Entry 8OI1 (X-ray diffraction, 2.95 A resolution); this record covers chains A and G of the 28 polymer chains in the assembly.

[Chain A]
Molecule: Proteasome subunit alpha type-2
From: Saccharomyces cerevisiae
Reference sequence: P23639 (PSA2_YEAST); residue numbers follow UniProt; this construct covers 1-250
Sequence (250 residues; numbered 1 to 250; the number before each row is that of its first residue):
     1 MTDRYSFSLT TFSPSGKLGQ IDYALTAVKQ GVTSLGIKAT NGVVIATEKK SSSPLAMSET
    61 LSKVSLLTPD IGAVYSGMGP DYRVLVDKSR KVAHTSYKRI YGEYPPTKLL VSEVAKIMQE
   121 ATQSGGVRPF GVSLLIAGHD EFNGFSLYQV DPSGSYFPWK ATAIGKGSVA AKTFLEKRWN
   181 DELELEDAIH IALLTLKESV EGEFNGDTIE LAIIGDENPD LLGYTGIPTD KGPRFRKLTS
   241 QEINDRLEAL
UniProt features mapped onto this chain:
  - cross-link: Lys108 (Glycyl lysine isopeptide (Lys-Gly) (interchain with G-Cter in ubiquitin))

[Chain G]
Molecule: Proteasome subunit alpha type-1
From: Saccharomyces cerevisiae
Reference sequence: P21243 (PSA1_YEAST); residues -8 to 243 here correspond to UniProt positions 1-252 (UniProt number = residue number + 9)
Sequence (252 residues; row label = number of the first residue in the row; numbers below 1 keep their minus sign (Met-8 is residue -8)):
    -8 MSGAAAASAA GYDRHITIFS PEGRLYQVEY AFKATNQTNI NSLAVRGKDC TVVISQKKVP
    52 DKLLDPTTVS YIFCISRTIG MVVNGPIPDA RNAALRAKAE AAEFRYKYGY DMPCDVLAKR
   112 MANLSQIYTQ RAYMRPLGVI LTFVSVDEEL GPSIYKTDPA GYYVGYKATA TGPKQQEITT
   172 NLENHFKKSK IDHINEESWE KVVEFAITHM IDALGTEFSK NDLEVGVATK DKFFTLSAEN
   232 IEERLVAIAE QD
Unresolved in the structure: -8 to 1, 243
Ion coordination: Mg2+: Thr8, Ala123, Met125

[How chain A and chain G interact]
Contacting residue pairs - 69 pairs, chain A then chain G:
  Thr2(A) with Tyr124(G)
  Asp3(A) with Arg122(G); Tyr124(G)
  Tyr5(A) with Ile7(G); Ala123(G), hydrophobic; Tyr124(G), hydrophobic
  Leu9(A) with Ile9(G), hydrophobic; Ala123(G), hydrophobic
  Gln20(A) with Ile9(G); Phe10(G), hydrogen bond (side chain-backbone)
  Tyr23(A) with Phe10(G), hydrophobic; Ser11(G); Pro12(G), hydrophobic; Gly14(G)
  Ala24(A) with Phe10(G), hydrophobic
  Thr26(A) with Pro12(G); Glu13(G); Gly14(G)
  Ala27(A) with Gly14(G)
  Ser52(A) with Tyr153(G)
  Ser53(A) with Thr170(G); Glu174(G)
  Pro54(A) with Lys158(G); Glu174(G)
  Leu55(A) with Tyr157(G); Lys158(G), hydrogen bond (backbone-backbone); Ala159(G); Thr170(G); Phe177(G), hydrophobic
  Ala56(A) with Gly156(G); Tyr157(G)
  Met57(A) with Arg37(G); Val155(G); Gly156(G), hydrogen bond (backbone-backbone); Tyr157(G); Lys158(G)
  Thr60(A) with Tyr146(G); Val155(G); Gly156(G), hydrogen bond (side chain-backbone)
  Leu61(A) with Tyr153(G), hydrophobic; Val155(G), hydrophobic
  Met78(A) with Phe10(G), hydrophobic; Leu16(G), hydrophobic
  Pro80(A) with Gln117(G); Ala151(G); Gly152(G); Tyr153(G)
  Asp81(A) with Gln117(G)
  Arg83(A) with Ala113(G), hydrogen bond (side chain-backbone); Asn114(G); Gly152(G), hydrogen bond (side chain-backbone); Tyr154(G)
  Val84(A) with Asn114(G); Gln117(G)
  Asp87(A) with Lys110(G), salt bridge; Asn114(G)
  Gly126(A) with Arg122(G); Ala123(G), hydrogen bond (backbone-backbone)
  Val127(A) with Gln121(G); Arg122(G)
  Arg128(A) with Thr8(G); Phe10(G); Leu16(G); Thr120(G), hydrogen bond (side chain-backbone); Gln121(G), hydrogen bond (backbone-backbone)
  Pro129(A) with Phe10(G); Gln121(G)
  Phe130(A) with Gln121(G)
  Gly131(A) with Phe10(G)
Also at the interface, not in a pair above, chain A (32 interface residues in all): Gln30, Arg90, Ala121
Also at the interface, not in a pair above, chain G (33 interface residues in all): Leu173

[Summary]
32 residues of chain A and 33 residues of chain G are in contact, with 9 hydrogen bonds and 1 salt bridge.
Among the polar pairs are Asp87(A)-Lys110(G), Gln20(A)-Phe10(G) and Thr60(A)-Gly156(G). Thr8(G), Ala123(G) and
Met125(G) form the Mg2+ site.
Chain A is Proteasome subunit alpha type-2 and chain G is Proteasome subunit alpha type-1, both from
Saccharomyces cerevisiae; the structure, Yeast 20S proteasome in complex with a photoswitchable cepafungin
derivative (transCep4), was determined by X-ray diffraction, deposited together with 8OHZ.
